4ENJ - chains A and B of the 3 polymer chains in the assembly; structure by X-ray diffraction, 3.10 A resolution.

[Chain A]
Protein: Alkyltransferase-like protein 1
Organism: Schizosaccharomyces pombe
Reference sequence: Q9UTN9 (ATL1_SCHPO); residue numbers follow UniProt; this construct covers 1-108
Sequence (116 residues; numbered 1 to 116; the number before each row is that of its first residue):
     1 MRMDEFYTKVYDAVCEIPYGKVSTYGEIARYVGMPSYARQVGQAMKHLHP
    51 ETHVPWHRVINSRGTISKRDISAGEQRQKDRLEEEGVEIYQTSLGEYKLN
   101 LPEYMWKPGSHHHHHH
Not modelled in the structure: 109-116
Sequence notes: expression tag (109-116)
Curated features (UniProtKB/Swiss-Prot):
  - site: Tyr25 (Required for phosphate rotation/nucleotide flipping), Arg39 (Arg finger, required for nucleotide flipping), Arg69 (Critical for recognition of O(6)-alkylguanines, probes the electrostatic potential of the flipped base to distinguish between O(6)-alkylguanine and guanine)
  - mutagenesis: Arg69 (R69A/F: Reduces discrimination of modified bases 10-100-fold and increases sensitivity toward alkylating agents)
From the paper describing this entry:
  - binding site for the 13-nt DNA strand: Arg39
  - binding site for the 13-nt DNA strand (chain B): Pro50

[Chain B]
Molecule: 13-nt DNA strand
Sequence (13 nucleotides; each row starts with the number of its first residue):
     1 GCCATGXCTAGTA
Modified residues: EHG (9-(2-deoxy-5-O-phosphono-beta-D-erythro-pentofuranosyl)-6-(2-hydroxyethoxy)-9H-purin-2-amine) at position 7

[Interface between chain A and chain B]
Contacting residue pairs - 28 pairs, chain A then chain B:
  Thr24(A) with DT9(B), phosphate contact
  Tyr25(A) with EHG_7(B), base contact; DC8(B), phosphate contact; DT9(B), phosphate contact
  Gly26(A) with DT9(B), hydrogen bond to the phosphate
  Arg30(A) with DA10(B), salt bridge to the phosphate
  Ala38(A) with DC8(B), phosphate contact
  Arg39(A) with DG6(B), base contact; DC8(B), base contact
  Gly42(A) with EHG_7(B), sugar contact
  Gln43(A) with DG6(B), sugar contact
  Met45(A) with EHG_7(B), base contact
  Lys46(A) with DG6(B), hydrogen bond to the phosphate; EHG_7(B), salt bridge to the phosphate
  Trp56(A) with EHG_7(B), base contact
  Val59(A) with EHG_7(B), base contact
  Asn61(A) with DC8(B), phosphate contact; DT9(B), phosphate contact
  Ser62(A) with DT9(B), hydrogen bond to the phosphate; DA10(B), hydrogen bond to the phosphate
  Ser67(A) with EHG_7(B), hydrogen bond to the phosphate; DC8(B), hydrogen bond to the phosphate
  Arg69(A) with EHG_7(B), phosphate contact
  Asp70(A) with DG6(B), phosphate contact; EHG_7(B), phosphate contact
  Ile71(A) with DG6(B), phosphate contact; EHG_7(B), phosphate contact
  Gln78(A) with EHG_7(B), base contact
Other interface residues (no listed pair), chain A (23 interface residues in all): His47, Leu48, His57, Ile60

[In short]
23 residues of chain A face 5 of chain B across their interface, with 6 hydrogen bonds and 2 salt bridges.
Polar contacts include Gly26(A)-DT9(B), Lys46(A)-DG6(B) and Ser62(A)-DT9(B). From the paper: a binding site
for the 13-nt DNA strand at Arg39(A); a binding site for the 13-nt DNA strand (chain B) at Pro50(A).
Chain A is Alkyltransferase-like protein 1 (Schizosaccharomyces pombe) and chain B is a 13-nt DNA strand; the
structure, Crystal structure of S. pombe Atl1 in complex with damaged DNA containing O6-hydroxyethylguanine,
was determined by X-ray diffraction (same publication as 4ENK, 4ENM and 4ENN).
